9MQ7 - chains B and F of the 12 polymer chains in the assembly; structure by electron microscopy, 3.63 A resolution.

== Chain B (and F) ==
Molecule: Hemagglutinin HA2 chain
From: Influenza A virus
Notes: chain F of this document is another copy of the same molecule, construct and numbering; everything in this record applies to it too
UniProt: A0A5Q2MJY3 (A0A5Q2MJY3_9INFA); residues -1 to 173 here correspond to UniProt positions 327-501 (UniProt number = residue number + 328)
Sequence (227 residues; row label = number of the first residue in the row; numbers below 1 keep their minus sign (Gly-1 is residue -1)):
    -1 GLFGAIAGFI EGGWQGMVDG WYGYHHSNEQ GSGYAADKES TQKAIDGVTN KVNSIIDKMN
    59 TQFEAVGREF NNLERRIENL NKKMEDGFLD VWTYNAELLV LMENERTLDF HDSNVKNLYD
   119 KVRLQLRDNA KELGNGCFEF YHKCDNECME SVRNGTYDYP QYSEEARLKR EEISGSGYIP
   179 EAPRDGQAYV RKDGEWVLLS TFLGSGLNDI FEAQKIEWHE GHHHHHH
Not modelled in the structure: -1 to 45, 123-225
Construct notes: expression tag (174-225)

== Chain B / chain F interface ==
Residue-residue contacts (10; chain B residue first):
  Lys56(B) with Tyr92(F)
  Thr59(B) with Asp88(F)
  Glu62(B) with Lys81(F)
  Val64(B) with Lys81(F)
  Phe68(B) with Arg74(F)
  Glu72(B) with Arg74(F), salt bridge
  Met82(B) with Met82(F), hydrophobic
  Phe86(B) with Gly85(F); Phe86(F)
  Leu97(B) with Tyr92(F)
Also at the interface, not in a pair above, chain B (12 interface residues in all): Phe61, Arg66, Trp90
Also at the interface, not in a pair above, chain F (9 interface residues in all): Leu78, Val89

== Summary ==
Chain B and chain F form an interface of 12 and 9 residues respectively, with 1 salt bridge. The salt-bridged
pair is Glu72(B)-Arg74(F).
Chain B and chain F are both Hemagglutinin HA2 chain (Influenza A virus); the structure, Cryo-EM structure of
hemagglutinin H5N1 in complex with Fab 326-366.26, was determined by electron microscopy.
